Entry 3M91 (X-ray diffraction, 1.80 A resolution); this record covers chains A and D of the 4 polymer chains in the assembly.

[Chain A]
Name: Proteasome-associated ATPase
Source organism: Mycobacterium tuberculosis
Notes: fragment: Coil coil domain (UNP residues:46-96)
Reference sequence: P63345 (MPA_MYCTU); numbering as in UniProt (aligned over 46-96)
Amino-acid sequence (51 residues; each row starts with the number of its first residue):
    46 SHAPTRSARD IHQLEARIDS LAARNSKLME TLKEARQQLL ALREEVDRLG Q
Unresolved in the structure: 46-51
What the authors report for this chain:
  - self-association interface (contacts with another copy of this molecule); pairs are residue here / residue on that copy: N70-N70 (hydrogen bond)

[Chain D]
Name: Prokaryotic ubiquitin-like protein pup
Source organism: Mycobacterium tuberculosis
Notes: fragment: UNP residues:21-64
Reference sequence: O33246 (PUP_MYCTU); residue numbers follow UniProt; this construct covers 21-64
Amino-acid sequence (44 residues; row label = number of the first residue in the row):
    21 STAAGQERRE KLTEETDDLL DEIDDVLEEN AEDFVRAYVQ KGGE
Unresolved in the structure: 52-64

[Chain A / chain D interface]
Residue-residue contacts (21; chain A residue first):
  N70(A) with N50(D), hydrogen bond
  M74(A) with L47(D), hydrophobic; N50(D)
  L77(A) with I43(D), hydrophobic; V46(D), hydrophobic; L47(D), hydrophobic
  K78(A) with L47(D)
  R81(A) with L40(D); I43(D); D44(D), salt bridge
  L84(A) with T36(D); L39(D), hydrophobic; L40(D), hydrophobic; I43(D), hydrophobic
  R88(A) with T33(D); D37(D), salt bridge; L40(D)
  V91(A) with R29(D); T33(D)
  D92(A) with T33(D)
  G95(A) with R29(D)
Interface residues without a listed pair, chain A (11 interface residues in all): L85
The authors on this interface:
  - residue pairs: N70(A)-N50(D) (hydrogen bond), R81(A)-D41(D) (water-mediated contact), D92(A)-T33(D) (water-mediated contact)
  - interface residues, chain D: L47(D)

[In short]
The chain A/chain D interface involves 11 residues from each chain, with 1 hydrogen bond and 2 salt bridges.
Polar pairs include R81(A)-D44(D), R88(A)-D37(D) and N70(A)-N50(D). The paper describes a hydrogen bond
between N70(A) and N50(D); water-mediated contacts between R81(A) and D41(D) and D92(A) and T33(D). The paper
reports the interface residue L47(D); a self-association interface involving N70(A).
Chain A is Proteasome-associated ATPase and chain D is Prokaryotic ubiquitin-like protein pup, both from
Mycobacterium tuberculosis; the structure, Crystal structure of the prokaryotic ubiquitin-like protein (Pup)
complexed with the amino terminal coiled coil of ..., was determined by X-ray diffraction together with 3M9B,
3M9D and 3M9H from the same study.
